PDB entry 9N5F | X-ray diffraction, 3.60 A resolution | chains B and J of the 13 polymer chains in the assembly

[Chain B]
Protein: DNA-directed RNA polymerase II subunit RPB2
From: Saccharomyces cerevisiae S288C
Notes: EC 2.7.7.6
UniProtKB: P08518 (RPB2_YEAST); residue numbers follow UniProt; this construct covers 1-1224
Amino-acid sequence (1224 residues; numbered 1 to 1224; the number before each row is that of its first residue):
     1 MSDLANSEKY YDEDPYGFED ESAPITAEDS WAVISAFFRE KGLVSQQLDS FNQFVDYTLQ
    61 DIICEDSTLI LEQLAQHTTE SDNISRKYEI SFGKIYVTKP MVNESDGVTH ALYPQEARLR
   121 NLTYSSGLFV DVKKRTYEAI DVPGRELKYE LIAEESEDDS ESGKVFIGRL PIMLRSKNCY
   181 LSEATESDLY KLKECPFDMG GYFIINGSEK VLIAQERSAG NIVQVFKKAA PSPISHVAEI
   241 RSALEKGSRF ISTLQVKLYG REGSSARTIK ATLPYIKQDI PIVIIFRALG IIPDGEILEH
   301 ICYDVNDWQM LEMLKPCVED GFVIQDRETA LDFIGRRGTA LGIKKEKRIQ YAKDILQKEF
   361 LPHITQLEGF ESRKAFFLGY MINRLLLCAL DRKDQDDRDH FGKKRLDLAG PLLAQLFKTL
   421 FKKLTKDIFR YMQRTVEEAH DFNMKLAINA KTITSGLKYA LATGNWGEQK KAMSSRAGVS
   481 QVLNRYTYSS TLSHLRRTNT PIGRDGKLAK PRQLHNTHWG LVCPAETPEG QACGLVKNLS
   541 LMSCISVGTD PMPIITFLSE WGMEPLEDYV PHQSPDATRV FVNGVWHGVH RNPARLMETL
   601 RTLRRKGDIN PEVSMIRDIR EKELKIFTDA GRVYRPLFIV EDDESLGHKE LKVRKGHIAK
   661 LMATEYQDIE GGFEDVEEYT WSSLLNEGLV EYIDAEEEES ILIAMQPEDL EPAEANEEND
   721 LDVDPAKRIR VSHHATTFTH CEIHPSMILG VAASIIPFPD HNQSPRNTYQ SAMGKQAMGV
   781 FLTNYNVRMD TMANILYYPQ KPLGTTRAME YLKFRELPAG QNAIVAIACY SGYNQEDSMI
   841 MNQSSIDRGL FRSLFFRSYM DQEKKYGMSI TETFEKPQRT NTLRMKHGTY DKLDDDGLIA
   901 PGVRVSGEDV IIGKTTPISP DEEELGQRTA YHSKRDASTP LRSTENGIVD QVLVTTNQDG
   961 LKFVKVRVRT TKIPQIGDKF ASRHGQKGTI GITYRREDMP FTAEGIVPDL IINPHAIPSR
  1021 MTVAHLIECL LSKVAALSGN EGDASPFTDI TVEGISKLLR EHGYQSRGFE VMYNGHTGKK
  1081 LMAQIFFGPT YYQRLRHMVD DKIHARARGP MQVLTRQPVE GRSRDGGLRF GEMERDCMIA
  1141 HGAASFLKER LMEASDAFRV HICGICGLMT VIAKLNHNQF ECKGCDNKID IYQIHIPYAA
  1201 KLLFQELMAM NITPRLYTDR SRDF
Not modelled in the structure: 1-19, 74-85, 139-161, 338-344, 439-445, 503-508, 644-647, 669-675, 715-720, 920-929, 1222-1224
Metal / ion sites: Zn2+: Cys1163, Cys1166, Cys1182, Cys1185

[Chain J]
Protein: DNA-directed RNA polymerases I, II, and III subunit RPABC5
From: Saccharomyces cerevisiae S288C
UniProtKB: P22139 (RPAB5_YEAST); residues 1-70 here = UniProt positions 1-70
Amino-acid sequence (70 residues; row label = number of the first residue in the row):
     1 MIVPVRCFSC GKVVGDKWES YLNLLQEDEL DEGTALSRLG LKRYCCRRMI LTHVDLIEKF
    61 LRYNPLEKRD
Not modelled in the structure: 66-70
Metal / ion sites: Zn2+: Cys7, Cys10, Cys46
UniProt features mapped onto this chain:
  - binding site (Zn(2+)): Cys7, Cys10, Cys45, Cys46
  - cross-link: Lys59 (Glycyl lysine isopeptide (Lys-Gly) (interchain with G-Cter in ubiquitin))

[Interface between chain B and chain J]
Pairs across the interface (63; chain B residue first):
  Glu186(B) with Arg62(J), salt bridge
  Tyr190(B) with Lys59(J); Arg62(J); Tyr63(J), hydrophobic
  Lys193(B) with Tyr63(J); Pro65(J)
  Cys195(B) with Tyr63(J)
  Phe197(B) with Lys59(J)
  Val780(B) with Leu56(J), hydrophobic
  Thr783(B) with Lys59(J); Phe60(J); Tyr63(J), hydrogen bond
  Asn784(B) with Tyr63(J), hydrogen bond (backbone-side chain)
  Tyr785(B) with Met1(J); Phe60(J), hydrophobic
  Val787(B) with Tyr63(J), hydrophobic
  Ile795(B) with Met1(J), hydrophobic
  Tyr797(B) with Met1(J), hydrogen bond (backbone-backbone)
  Tyr798(B) with Ile2(J); Val3(J); Pro4(J), hydrophobic
  Pro799(B) with Met1(J); Leu56(J), hydrophobic
  Gln800(B) with Arg48(J); Met49(J); Thr52(J)
  Lys801(B) with Leu51(J); Thr52(J), hydrogen bond (backbone-side chain)
  Arg815(B) with Val54(J)
  Glu816(B) with Val54(J); Leu56(J)
  Gln821(B) with Phe8(J)
  Asn822(B) with Arg48(J), hydrogen bond (backbone-side chain); Thr52(J)
  Ala823(B) with Arg48(J)
  Ile824(B) with Tyr44(J), hydrophobic; Arg48(J)
  Ser845(B) with Phe8(J), hydrogen bond (side chain-backbone)
  Arg848(B) with Cys7(J), hydrogen bond (side chain-backbone); Phe8(J), hydrogen bond (side chain-backbone); Ser9(J); Gly11(J)
  Gly849(B) with Phe8(J)
  Leu850(B) with Phe8(J)
  Ile1006(B) with Tyr44(J); Cys45(J), hydrophobic
  Val1007(B) with Ser9(J)
  Asp1009(B) with Phe8(J); Ser9(J); Arg48(J), salt bridge
  Ala1036(B) with Tyr44(J), hydrophobic; Arg47(J), hydrogen bond (backbone-side chain)
  Leu1037(B) with Tyr44(J), hydrophobic; Arg47(J), hydrogen bond (backbone-side chain)
  Ser1038(B) with Asp31(J)
  Gly1039(B) with Asp31(J); Glu32(J); Gly33(J); Leu51(J)
  Asn1040(B) with Asp31(J), hydrogen bond
  Tyr1064(B) with Tyr44(J)
  Glu1070(B) with Tyr44(J), hydrogen bond
  Phe1087(B) with Tyr44(J)
Other interface residues (no listed pair), chain B (49 interface residues in all): Glu194, Pro196, Leu796, Pro802, Leu803, Leu817, Asn842, Ser844, Arg996, Glu1004, Lys1033, Ala1035
Other interface residues (no listed pair), chain J (30 interface residues in all): Val5, Arg6, Cys10, Arg43, His53

[Summary]
The interface between chain B and chain J involves 49 residues on one side and 30 on the other; the contacts
include 12 hydrogen bonds and 2 salt bridges. Polar pairs include Glu186(B)-Arg62(J), Asp1009(B)-Arg48(J) and
Thr783(B)-Tyr63(J). From UniProt: 4 Zn2+-binding residues on chain J.
Here chain B is DNA-directed RNA polymerase II subunit RPB2 and chain J is DNA-directed RNA polymerases I, II,
and III subunit RPABC5, both from Saccharomyces cerevisiae S288C. Entry 9N5F (RNA polymerase II elongation
complex with 8-oxoG in syn-conformation with added AMP) was determined by X-ray diffraction (same publication
as 9N5B, 9N5C, 9N5D, 9N5E and 9N5G).
